Entry 7CPO (X-ray diffraction, 2.50 A resolution); this record covers chains A and C of the 3 polymer chains in the assembly.

Chain A:
Molecule: MHC class I antigen
Organism: Anolis carolinensis
Sequence (276 residues; each row starts with the number of its first residue; numbers below 1 keep their minus sign (Gly-1 is residue -1)):
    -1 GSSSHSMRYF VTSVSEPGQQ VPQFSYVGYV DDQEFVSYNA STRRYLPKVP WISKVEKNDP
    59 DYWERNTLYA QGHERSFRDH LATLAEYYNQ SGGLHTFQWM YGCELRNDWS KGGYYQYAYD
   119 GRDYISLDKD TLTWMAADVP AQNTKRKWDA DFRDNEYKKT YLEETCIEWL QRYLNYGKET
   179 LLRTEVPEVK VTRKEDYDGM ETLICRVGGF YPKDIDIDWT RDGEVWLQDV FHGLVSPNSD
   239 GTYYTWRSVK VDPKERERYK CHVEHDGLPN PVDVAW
Disordered / not traced: -1 to 0, 18-19, 21, 196
Disulfide bonds: Cys101-Cys164, Cys203-Cys259
Reported in the primary citation:
  - binding site for His-val-tyr-gly-pro-leu-lys-pro-ile (chain C): Tyr7, Asn64, His71, Tyr85, Tyr99, Thr142, Lys145, Trp146, Asp149, Asp152, Lys156, Tyr159, Tyr171
  - contacts within the chain: Gln31-Trp49 (hydrogen bond), Lys52-Tyr174 (hydrogen bond), Val53-Asp57 (hydrogen bond), Glu54-Trp61 (hydrogen bond)

Chain C:
Molecule: His-val-tyr-gly-pro-leu-lys-pro-ile
Sequence (9 residues; numbered 1 to 9; the number before each row is that of its first residue):
     1 HVYGPLKPI

Interface between chain A and chain C:
Contacting residue pairs - 41 pairs, chain A then chain C:
  Met5(A) - His1(C)
  Tyr7(A) - His1(C)  hydrogen bond (side chain-backbone)
  Tyr7(A) - Val2(C)
  Tyr24(A) - Val2(C)
  Tyr43(A) - Val2(C)  hydrophobic
  Tyr60(A) - His1(C)
  Arg63(A) - His1(C)  hydrogen bond
  Asn64(A) - His1(C)
  Asn64(A) - Val2(C)  hydrogen bond (side chain-backbone)
  Tyr67(A) - His1(C)
  Tyr67(A) - Val2(C)  hydrophobic
  Tyr67(A) - Tyr3(C)
  Tyr67(A) - Gly4(C)
  His71(A) - Tyr3(C)  hydrogen bond (side chain-backbone)
  His71(A) - Gly4(C)  hydrogen bond (side chain-backbone)
  His71(A) - Leu6(C)
  Phe75(A) - Leu6(C)  hydrophobic
  His78(A) - Lys7(C)
  His78(A) - Ile9(C)
  Thr81(A) - Ile9(C)
  Tyr85(A) - Ile9(C)  hydrogen bond (side chain-backbone)
  Phe95(A) - Ile9(C)  hydrophobic
  Trp97(A) - Leu6(C)  hydrophobic
  Tyr99(A) - Val2(C)
  Tyr99(A) - Tyr3(C)  hydrogen bond (side chain-backbone)
  Tyr113(A) - Leu6(C)
  Tyr115(A) - Leu6(C)
  Tyr122(A) - Ile9(C)  hydrophobic
  Thr142(A) - Ile9(C)  hydrogen bond (side chain-backbone)
  Lys145(A) - Ile9(C)  hydrogen bond (side chain-backbone)
  Trp146(A) - Pro8(C)  hydrogen bond (side chain-backbone)
  Asp149(A) - Lys7(C)  salt bridge
  Asp152(A) - Tyr3(C)  hydrogen bond
  Asp152(A) - Lys7(C)  salt bridge
  Tyr155(A) - Tyr3(C)
  Lys156(A) - Tyr3(C)  hydrogen bond
  Tyr159(A) - His1(C)  hydrogen bond (side chain-backbone)
  Tyr159(A) - Val2(C)
  Tyr159(A) - Tyr3(C)  hydrophobic
  Trp167(A) - His1(C)
  Tyr171(A) - His1(C)  hydrogen bond (side chain-backbone)
Other interface residues (no listed pair), chain A (31 interface residues in all): Ser74, Leu82
Other interface residues (no listed pair), chain C (9 interface residues in all): Pro5

Summary:
Chain A and chain C form an interface of 31 and 9 residues respectively, with 14 hydrogen bonds and 2 salt
bridges. Polar contacts include Asp149(A)-Lys7(C), Asp152(A)-Lys7(C) and Tyr7(A)-His1(C). The paper reports a
binding site for His-val-tyr-gly-pro-leu-lys-pro-ile (chain C) at Tyr7(A), Asn64(A) and His71(A) among others;
contacts within the chain involving Trp49(A), Gln31(A) and Lys52(A) among others.
Chain A is MHC class I antigen (Anolis carolinensis) and chain C is His-val-tyr-gly-pro-leu-lys-pro-ile; the
structure, Crystal Structure of Anolis carolinensis MHC I complex, was determined by X-ray diffraction.
